1ID3 - chains J and F of the 10 polymer chains in the assembly; structure by X-ray diffraction, 3.10 A resolution.

[Chain J]
Molecule: Palindromic 146bp DNA fragment
Source organism: Homo sapiens
Sequence (146 nucleotides; each row starts with the number of its first residue):
   147 ATCAATATCCACCTGCAGATTCTACCAAAAGTGTATTTGGAAACTGCTCC
   197 ATCAAAAGGCATGTTCAGCGGAATTCCGCTGAACATGCCTTTTGATGGAG
   247 CAGTTTCCAAATACACTTTTGGTAGAATCTGCAGGTGGATATTGAT
Ion coordination: Mn2+ site 1 near DG185 (its only coordinating residue here); Mn2+ site 2 near DG216 (its only coordinating residue here); Mn2+ site 3 near DG246 (its only coordinating residue here); Mn2+ site 4 near DG267 (its only coordinating residue here); Mn2+ site 5 near DG280 (its only coordinating residue here)

[Chain F]
Name: Histone H4
Source organism: Saccharomyces cerevisiae
Reference sequence: P02309 (H4_YEAST); residues 1-102 here = UniProt positions 1-102
Sequence (102 residues; numbered 1 to 102; the number before each row is that of its first residue):
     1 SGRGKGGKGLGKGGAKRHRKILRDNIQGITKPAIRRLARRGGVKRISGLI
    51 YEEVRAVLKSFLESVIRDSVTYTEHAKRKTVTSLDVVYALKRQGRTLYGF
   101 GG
Disordered / not traced: 1-17

[Interface between chain J and chain F]
Pairs across the interface (7; chain J residue first):
  DA187(J) - Lys77(F)  salt bridge to the phosphate
  DA207(J) - Thr30(F)  sugar contact
  DA207(J) - Pro32(F)  sugar contact
  DA207(J) - Arg36(F)  salt bridge to the phosphate
  DT208(J) - Thr30(F)  phosphate contact
  DT208(J) - Pro32(F)  phosphate contact
  DG216(J) - Arg45(F)  sugar contact
Other interface residues (no listed pair), chain J (5 interface residues in all): DC196
Other interface residues (no listed pair), chain F (7 interface residues in all): Lys31, Thr80

[Summary]
Chain J and chain F form an interface of 5 and 7 residues respectively, with 2 salt bridges. Among the polar
pairs are DA187(J)-Lys77(F) and DA207(J)-Arg36(F).
Here chain J is Palindromic 146bp DNA fragment (Homo sapiens) and chain F is Histone H4 (Saccharomyces
cerevisiae). Entry 1ID3 (Crystal structure of the yeast nucleosome core particle reveals fundamental
differences in inter-nucleosome interactions) was determined by X-ray diffraction.
